Entry 3Q1R (X-ray diffraction, 4.21 A resolution (low resolution: residue-level contacts below are approximate; hydrogen-bond / salt-bridge calls are withheld)); this record covers chains B and A of the 4 polymer chains in the assembly.

[Chain B]
Molecule: RNase P RNA
Sequence (347 nucleotides; numbered 1 to 347; the number before each row is that of its first residue):
     1 GGAGAGGAGC AGGCGGUCGC GGGGGCGCAC ACCUGCGCUU CCCGAGGAAA GUCCGGACUC
    61 UGGAGCGGGG UGCCGGGUAA CGCCCGGGAG GGGUGACCCU CGGACAGGGC CAUAGAGAAG
   121 AAGACCGCCC GGGGGGAAAC UUCCGGGCAA GGGUGGAACG GUGGGGUAAG AGCCCACCAG
   181 CGUCGGGGCA ACCCGGCGGC UUGGCAACCC CCACCUGGAG CAAGGCCAAG CAGGGGGUUG
   241 GGUCGCUCCC CCUAUUCCCC CGGGUUGGCC GCUUGAGGUG UGCGGUAACG CACACCCCAG
   301 AUUGAUGACC GCCCACGACA GAAUCCGGCU UAUGCUCCUC UCCCGUG
Bound ions: Mg2+ site 1: A50, U52 (shared with 1 residue of chain C); Mg2+ site 2 near G51 (its only coordinating residue here)
From the paper describing this entry:
  - Mg2+ coordination: A50, G51, U52

[Chain A]
Molecule: Ribonuclease P protein component
From: Thermotoga maritima
Notes: EC 3.1.26.5
Reference sequence: Q9X1H4 (RNPA_THEMA); numbering as in UniProt (aligned over 3-117)
Amino-acid sequence (118 residues; row label = number of the first residue in the row; numbering starts at 0):
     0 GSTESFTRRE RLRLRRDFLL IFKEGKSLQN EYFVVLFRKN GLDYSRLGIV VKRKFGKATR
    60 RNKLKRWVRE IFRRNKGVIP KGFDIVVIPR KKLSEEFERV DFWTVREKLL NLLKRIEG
Disordered / not traced: 0-5
Differences from the reference sequence: expression tag (0-2)

[Interface between chain B and chain A]
Residue-residue contacts (42):
  C18(B) - Arg73(A)
  G19(B) - Arg72(A)
  C20(B) - Thr6(A)
  C20(B) - Arg72(A)
  G21(B) - Thr6(A)
  G21(B) - Arg7(A)
  G22(B) - Arg7(A)
  G37(B) - Arg8(A)
  A45(B) - Arg65(A)
  U266(B) - Arg15(A)
  G267(B) - Arg12(A)
  G267(B) - Arg15(A)
  G268(B) - Arg12(A)
  G268(B) - Arg14(A)
  A301(B) - Arg7(A)
  U302(B) - Arg7(A)
  U302(B) - Arg10(A)
  U302(B) - Arg14(A)
  U303(B) - Arg12(A)
  U303(B) - Leu13(A)
  U303(B) - Arg14(A)
  G304(B) - Arg10(A)
  G304(B) - Lys64(A)
  A305(B) - Lys64(A)
  A305(B) - Arg68(A)
  U306(B) - Arg65(A)
  U306(B) - Arg68(A)
  G307(B) - Lys62(A)
  G307(B) - Arg65(A)
  G307(B) - Trp66(A)
  G307(B) - Glu69(A)
  G307(B) - Arg73(A)
  A308(B) - Lys62(A)
  A308(B) - Trp66(A)
  A308(B) - Arg73(A)
  A320(B) - Thr58(A)
  G321(B) - Lys56(A)
  G321(B) - Ala57(A)
  G321(B) - Thr58(A)
  G321(B) - Asn61(A)
  G321(B) - Arg65(A)
  A322(B) - Ala57(A)
Other interface residues (no listed pair), chain B (22 interface residues in all): C309
Other interface residues (no listed pair), chain A (24 interface residues in all): Ile48, Val49, Phe101, Trp102

[Overview]
22 residues of chain B and 24 residues of chain A are in contact. A50(B) and U52(B) coordinate Mg2+ site 1.
From the paper: Mg2+ coordination by A50(B), G51(B) and U52(B).
Here chain B is RNase P RNA and chain A is Ribonuclease P protein component (Thermotoga maritima). Entry 3Q1R
(Crystal structure of a bacterial RNase P holoenzyme in complex with TRNA and in the presence ...) was
determined by X-ray diffraction, deposited together with 3Q1Q.
